PDB entry 9DRB | X-ray diffraction, 2.36 A resolution | chains A and B

[Chain A]
Molecule: DNA polymerase iota
Source organism: Homo sapiens
Notes: EC 2.7.7.7
Reference sequence: Q9UNA4 (POLI_HUMAN); residues 1-420 here correspond to UniProt positions 26-445 (UniProt number = residue number + 25)
Amino-acid sequence (420 residues; row label = number of the first residue in the row):
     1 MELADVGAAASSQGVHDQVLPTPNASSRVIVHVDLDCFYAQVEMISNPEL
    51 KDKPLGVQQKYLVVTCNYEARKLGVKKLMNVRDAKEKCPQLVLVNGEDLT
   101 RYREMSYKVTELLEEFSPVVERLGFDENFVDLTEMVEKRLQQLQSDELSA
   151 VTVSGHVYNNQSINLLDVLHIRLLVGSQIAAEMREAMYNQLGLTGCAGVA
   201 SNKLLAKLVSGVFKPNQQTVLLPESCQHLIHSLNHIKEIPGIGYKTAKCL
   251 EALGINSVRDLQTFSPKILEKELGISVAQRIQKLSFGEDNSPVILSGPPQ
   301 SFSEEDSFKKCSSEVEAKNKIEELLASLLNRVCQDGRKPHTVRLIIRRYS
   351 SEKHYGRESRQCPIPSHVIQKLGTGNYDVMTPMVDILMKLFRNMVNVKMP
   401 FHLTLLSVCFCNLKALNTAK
Disordered / not traced: 1-25, 349-355, 371-377, 395-402, 415-420

[Chain B]
Molecule: 19-nt DNA strand
Sequence (19 nucleotides; each row starts with the number of its first residue):
     1 TCAAGGGTCCTAGGACCCT
Disordered / not traced: 1-3

[How chain A and chain B interact]
Residue-residue contacts (27):
  Val64(A) with DT19(B), phosphate contact
  Thr65(A) with DT19(B), hydrogen bond to the phosphate
  Leu123(A) with DC17(B), sugar contact
  Asp126(A) with DC18(B), phosphate contact; DT19(B), sugar contact
  Glu127(A) with DC18(B), sugar contact
  Lys207(A) with DC17(B), phosphate contact; DC18(B), salt bridge to the phosphate
  Pro240(A) with DC17(B), phosphate contact
  Gly241(A) with DC16(B), phosphate contact; DC17(B), hydrogen bond to the phosphate
  Ile242(A) with DC17(B), phosphate contact
  Gly243(A) with DC16(B), hydrogen bond to the phosphate; DC17(B), phosphate contact
  Tyr244(A) with DC16(B), phosphate contact
  Lys245(A) with DA15(B), phosphate contact; DC16(B), hydrogen bond to the phosphate
  Thr246(A) with DC16(B), hydrogen bond to the phosphate
  Glu358(A) with DG13(B), phosphate contact
  Ser359(A) with DA12(B), phosphate contact; DG13(B), hydrogen bond to the phosphate
  Arg360(A) with DA12(B), phosphate contact; DG13(B), salt bridge to the phosphate
  Gln361(A) with DT11(B), phosphate contact; DA12(B), hydrogen bond to the phosphate
  Cys362(A) with DT11(B), phosphate contact
  Pro363(A) with DT11(B), phosphate contact
Also at the interface, not in a pair above, chain A (27 interface residues in all): Tyr39, Gln59, Lys77, Leu78, Gly124, Ile239, Thr341, Arg357
Also at the interface, not in a pair above, chain B (9 interface residues in all): DC10

[Overview]
27 residues of chain A face 9 of chain B across their interface, with 7 hydrogen bonds and 2 salt bridges.
Polar pairs include Thr65(A)-DT19(B), Gly241(A)-DC17(B) and Gly243(A)-DC16(B).
Here chain A is DNA polymerase iota (Homo sapiens) and chain B is a 19-nt DNA strand. Entry 9DRB (Binary
complex of DNA polymerase iota with product DNA) was determined by X-ray diffraction (same publication as
9DDR, 9DQT, 9DQU, 9DR7, 9DR9, 9DRC and 9NJH).
